7PDR - chains BaB and CaC of the 5 polymer chains in the assembly; structure by X-ray diffraction, 2.33 A resolution.

== Chain BaB (and CaC) ==
Molecule: Acetylcholine-binding protein
Source organism: Lymnaea stagnalis
Notes: chain CaC of this document is another copy of the same molecule, construct and numbering; everything in this record applies to it too
UniProtKB: P58154 (ACHP_LYMST); residues 2-210 here correspond to UniProt positions 21-229 (UniProt number = residue number + 19)
Chain sequence (210 residues; each row starts with the number of its first residue):
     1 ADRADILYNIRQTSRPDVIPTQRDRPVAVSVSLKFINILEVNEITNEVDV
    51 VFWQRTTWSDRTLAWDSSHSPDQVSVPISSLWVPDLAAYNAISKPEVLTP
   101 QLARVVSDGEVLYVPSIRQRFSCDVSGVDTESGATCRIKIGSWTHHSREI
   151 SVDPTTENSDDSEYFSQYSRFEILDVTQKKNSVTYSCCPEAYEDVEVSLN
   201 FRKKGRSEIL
Unresolved in the structure: 156-162, 208-210 (chain CaC: 23, 156-161, 205-210)
Cystine bridges: C123-C136, C187-C188
Construct notes: expression tag (1); engineered mutation R55 (Gln74 in P58154), D66 (Asn85 in P58154), V114 (Met133 in P58154)
Residues lining bound ligands:
  - Dichloromezotiaz (7JI; 3-[3,5-bis(chloranyl)phenyl]-1-[(2-chloranyl-1,3-thiazol-5-yl)methyl]-9-methyl-pyrido[1,2-a]pyrimidine-2,4-dione), molecule 1: W53, R55, T57, L102, A103, R104, L112, Y113, V114, Y164
  - Dichloromezotiaz (7JI), molecule 2: Y89, S142, W143, T144, Y185, S186, C187, Y192

== How chain BaB and chain CaC interact ==
Pairs across the interface - 44 pairs, chain BaB then chain CaC:
  R15(BaB) with A4(CaC), hydrogen bond (side chain-backbone); Y8(CaC); R11(CaC)
  D17(BaB) with L7(CaC); P77(CaC)
  V18(BaB) with A4(CaC); L7(CaC), hydrophobic
  I19(BaB) with R3(CaC)
  T21(BaB) with R3(CaC)
  I44(BaB) with R170(CaC)
  T45(BaB) with R170(CaC)
  N46(BaB) with Y168(CaC), hydrogen bond (side chain-backbone)
  E47(BaB) with L39(CaC)
  D85(BaB) with P100(CaC); L102(CaC)
  L86(BaB) with P100(CaC)
  A87(BaB) with P100(CaC)
  A91(BaB) with L98(CaC)
  I92(BaB) with R118(CaC), hydrogen bond (backbone-side chain)
  S93(BaB) with L98(CaC)
  K94(BaB) with E96(CaC); V97(CaC); L98(CaC)
  S122(BaB) with N37(CaC), hydrogen bond; S166(CaC), hydrogen bond
  C123(BaB) with Y168(CaC), hydrophobic
  D124(BaB) with Y168(CaC)
  R137(BaB) with Y168(CaC), hydrogen bond
  W143(BaB) with W53(CaC); T99(CaC); P100(CaC); V114(CaC), hydrogen bond (side chain-backbone)
  T144(BaB) with S75(CaC), hydrogen bond; L102(CaC); R104(CaC), hydrogen bond (backbone-side chain)
  H145(BaB) with S75(CaC); R104(CaC)
  H146(BaB) with R104(CaC)
  E149(BaB) with R3(CaC), salt bridge; Q73(CaC); R104(CaC), salt bridge
  Y185(BaB) with R55(CaC); Y164(CaC)
  E190(BaB) with Q73(CaC)
Interface residues without a listed pair, chain BaB (28 interface residues in all): P95
Interface residues without a listed pair, chain CaC (27 interface residues in all): V51, S116

== In short ==
28 residues of chain BaB face 27 of chain CaC across their interface; the contacts include 9 hydrogen bonds
and 2 salt bridges. Polar pairs include E149(BaB)-R3(CaC), E149(BaB)-R104(CaC) and R15(BaB)-A4(CaC). Chain BaB
binds Dichloromezotiaz.
Chain BaB and chain CaC are both Acetylcholine-binding protein (Lymnaea stagnalis); the structure, Crystal
structure of Lymnaea stagnalis Acetylcholine-binding protein (Ls-AChBP) Q55R/M114V double mutant complexed
with Dichloromezotiaz, was determined by X-ray diffraction (same publication as 7PD6, 7PDB, 7PE5 and 7PE6).
